3AV9 - chains B and X of the 4 polymer chains in the assembly; structure by X-ray diffraction, 1.70 A resolution.

== Chain B ==
Molecule: Integrase
From: Human immunodeficiency virus type 1
Notes: fragment: CCD domain
UniProt: P12497 (POL_HV1N5); residues 50-212 here correspond to UniProt positions 1197-1359 (UniProt number = residue number + 1147)
Amino-acid sequence (183 residues; numbered 30 to 212; the number before each row is that of its first residue):
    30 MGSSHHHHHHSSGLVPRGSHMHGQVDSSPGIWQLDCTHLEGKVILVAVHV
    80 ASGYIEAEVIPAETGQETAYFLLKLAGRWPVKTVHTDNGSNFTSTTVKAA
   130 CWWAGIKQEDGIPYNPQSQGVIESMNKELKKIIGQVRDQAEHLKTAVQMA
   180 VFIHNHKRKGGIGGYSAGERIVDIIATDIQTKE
Disordered / not traced: 30-55, 189-192, 210-212
Construct notes: expression tag (30-49); engineered mutation S56 (Cys1203 in P12497), D139 (Phe1286 in P12497), H185 (Phe1332 in P12497)
Curated features (UniProtKB/Swiss-Prot):
  - binding site (Mg(2+)): D64, D116, E152

== Chain X ==
Molecule: LEDGF peptide
Amino-acid sequence (8 residues; each row starts with the number of its first residue):
     1 SAKIDNLD
Covalent attachments: covalent link S1-D8

== Interface between chain B and chain X ==
Contacting residue pairs - 7 pairs, chain B then chain X:
  Q95(B) - D5(X)  hydrogen bond (side chain-backbone)
  Q95(B) - N6(X)
  T124(B) - L7(X)
  T125(B) - I4(X)
  T125(B) - L7(X)
  A128(B) - I4(X)
  W132(B) - I4(X)
Other interface residues (no listed pair), chain B (6 interface residues in all): W131

== Summary ==
6 residues of chain B face 4 of chain X across their interface, with 1 hydrogen bond. Its one hydrogen-bonded
contact is Q95(B)-D5(X). From UniProt: 3 Mg2+-binding residues on chain B.
Chain B is Integrase (Human immunodeficiency virus type 1) and chain X is LEDGF peptide; the structure,
Crystal structures of novel allosteric peptide inhibitors of HIV integrase in the LEDGF binding site, was
determined by X-ray diffraction (same publication as 3AVA, 3AVB, 3AVC, 3AVF, 3AVG, 3AVH and 6 further
entries).
